PDB entry 7KED | X-ray diffraction, 3.60 A resolution | chains A and B of the 13 polymer chains in the assembly

Chain A:
Protein: DNA-directed RNA polymerase II subunit RPB1
From: Saccharomyces cerevisiae (strain ATCC 204508 / S288c)
Notes: EC 2.7.7.6
UniProtKB: P04050 (RPB1_YEAST); numbering as in UniProt (aligned over 1-1733)
Amino-acid sequence (1733 residues; row label = number of the first residue in the row):
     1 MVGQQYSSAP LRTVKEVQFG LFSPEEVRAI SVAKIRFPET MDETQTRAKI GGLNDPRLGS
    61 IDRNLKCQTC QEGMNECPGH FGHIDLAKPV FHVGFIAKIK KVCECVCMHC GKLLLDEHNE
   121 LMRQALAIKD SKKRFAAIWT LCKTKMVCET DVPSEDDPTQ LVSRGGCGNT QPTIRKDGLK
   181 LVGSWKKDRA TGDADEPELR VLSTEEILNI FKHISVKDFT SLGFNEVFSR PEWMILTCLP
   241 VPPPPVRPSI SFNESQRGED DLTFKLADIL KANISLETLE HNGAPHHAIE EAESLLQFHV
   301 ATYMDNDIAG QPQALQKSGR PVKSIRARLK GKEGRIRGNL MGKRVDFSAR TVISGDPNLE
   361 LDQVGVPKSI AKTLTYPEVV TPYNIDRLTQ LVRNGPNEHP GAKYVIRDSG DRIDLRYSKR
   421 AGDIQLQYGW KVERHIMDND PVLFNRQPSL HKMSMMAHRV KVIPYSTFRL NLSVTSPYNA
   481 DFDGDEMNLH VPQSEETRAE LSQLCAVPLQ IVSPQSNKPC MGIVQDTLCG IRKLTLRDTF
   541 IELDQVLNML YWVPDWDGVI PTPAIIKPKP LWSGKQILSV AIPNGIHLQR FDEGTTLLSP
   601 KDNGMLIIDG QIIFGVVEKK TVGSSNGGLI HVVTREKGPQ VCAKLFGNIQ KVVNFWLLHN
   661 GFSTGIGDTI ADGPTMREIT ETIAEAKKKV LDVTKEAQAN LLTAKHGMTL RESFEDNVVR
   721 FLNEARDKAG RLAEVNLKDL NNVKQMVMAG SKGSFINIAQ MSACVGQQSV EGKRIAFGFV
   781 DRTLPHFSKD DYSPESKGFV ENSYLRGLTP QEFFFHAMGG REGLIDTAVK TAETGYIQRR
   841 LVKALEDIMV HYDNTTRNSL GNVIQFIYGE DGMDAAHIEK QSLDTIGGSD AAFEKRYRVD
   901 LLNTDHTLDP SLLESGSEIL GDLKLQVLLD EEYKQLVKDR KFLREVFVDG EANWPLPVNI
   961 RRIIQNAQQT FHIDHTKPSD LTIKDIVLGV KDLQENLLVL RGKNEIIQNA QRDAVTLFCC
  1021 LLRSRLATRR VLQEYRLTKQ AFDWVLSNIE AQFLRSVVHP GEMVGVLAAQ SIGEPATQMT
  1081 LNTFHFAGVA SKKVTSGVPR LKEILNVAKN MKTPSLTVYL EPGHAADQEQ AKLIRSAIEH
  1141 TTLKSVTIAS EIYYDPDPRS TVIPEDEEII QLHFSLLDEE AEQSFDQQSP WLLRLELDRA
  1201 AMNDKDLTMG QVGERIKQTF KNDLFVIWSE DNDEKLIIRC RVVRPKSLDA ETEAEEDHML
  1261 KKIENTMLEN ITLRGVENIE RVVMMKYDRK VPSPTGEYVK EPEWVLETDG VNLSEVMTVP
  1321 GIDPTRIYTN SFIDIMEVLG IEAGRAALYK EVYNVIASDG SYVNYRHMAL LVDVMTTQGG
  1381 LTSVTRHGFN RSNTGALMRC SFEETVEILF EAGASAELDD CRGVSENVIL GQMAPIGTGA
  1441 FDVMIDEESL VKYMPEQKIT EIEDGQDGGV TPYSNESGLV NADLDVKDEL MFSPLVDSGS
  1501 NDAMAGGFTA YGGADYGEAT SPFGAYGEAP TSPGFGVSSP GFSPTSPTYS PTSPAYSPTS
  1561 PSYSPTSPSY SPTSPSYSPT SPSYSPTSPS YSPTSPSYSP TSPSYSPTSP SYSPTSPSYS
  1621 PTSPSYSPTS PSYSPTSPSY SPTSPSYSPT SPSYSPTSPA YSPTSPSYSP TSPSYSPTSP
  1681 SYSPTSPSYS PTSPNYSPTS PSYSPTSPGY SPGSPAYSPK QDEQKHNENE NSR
Disordered / not traced: 1-2, 154-160, 187-198, 250-256, 1082-1091, 1177-1187, 1244-1256, 1447-1733
Swiss-Prot annotation at these positions:
  - region: P248 to D260 (Lid loop), N306 to K323 (Rudder loop), P810 to E822 (Bridging helix)
  - binding site (Zn(2+)): C67, C70, C77, H80, C107, C110, C148, C167
  - binding site (Mg(2+)): D481, D483, D485
  - modified residue: T1471 (Phosphothreonine)
  - cross-link (Glycyl lysine isopeptide (Lys-Gly)): K695 (interchain with G-Cter in ubiquitin), K1246 (interchain with G-Cter in ubiquitin), K1350 (interchain with G-Cter in ubiquitin)
  - natural variant: S1653 to P1659 (deletion: In strain: A364A)
  - mutagenesis: K1246 (K1246R: Impairs ubiquitination during transcription stress)
Bound ions: Zn2+ site 1: C67, C70, C77, H80; Zn2+ site 2: C107, C110, G168; Mg2+: D481, D483, D485 (shared with 1 residue of chain R)

Chain B:
Protein: DNA-directed RNA polymerase II subunit RPB2
From: Saccharomyces cerevisiae (strain ATCC 204508 / S288c)
Notes: EC 2.7.7.6
UniProtKB: P08518 (RPB2_YEAST); numbering as in UniProt (aligned over 1-1224)
Amino-acid sequence (1224 residues; each row starts with the number of its first residue):
     1 MSDLANSEKY YDEDPYGFED ESAPITAEDS WAVISAFFRE KGLVSQQLDS FNQFVDYTLQ
    61 DIICEDSTLI LEQLAQHTTE SDNISRKYEI SFGKIYVTKP MVNESDGVTH ALYPQEARLR
   121 NLTYSSGLFV DVKKRTYEAI DVPGRELKYE LIAEESEDDS ESGKVFIGRL PIMLRSKNCY
   181 LSEATESDLY KLKECPFDMG GYFIINGSEK VLIAQERSAG NIVQVFKKAA PSPISHVAEI
   241 RSALEKGSRF ISTLQVKLYG REGSSARTIK ATLPYIKQDI PIVIIFRALG IIPDGEILEH
   301 ICYDVNDWQM LEMLKPCVED GFVIQDRETA LDFIGRRGTA LGIKKEKRIQ YAKDILQKEF
   361 LPHITQLEGF ESRKAFFLGY MINRLLLCAL DRKDQDDRDH FGKKRLDLAG PLLAQLFKTL
   421 FKKLTKDIFR YMQRTVEEAH DFNMKLAINA KTITSGLKYA LATGNWGEQK KAMSSRAGVS
   481 QVLNRYTYSS TLSHLRRTNT PIGRDGKLAK PRQLHNTHWG LVCPAETPEG QACGLVKNLS
   541 LMSCISVGTD PMPIITFLSE WGMEPLEDYV PHQSPDATRV FVNGVWHGVH RNPARLMETL
   601 RTLRRKGDIN PEVSMIRDIR EKELKIFTDA GRVYRPLFIV EDDESLGHKE LKVRKGHIAK
   661 LMATEYQDIE GGFEDVEEYT WSSLLNEGLV EYIDAEEEES ILIAMQPEDL EPAEANEEND
   721 LDVDPAKRIR VSHHATTFTH CEIHPSMILG VAASIIPFPD HNQSPRNTYQ SAMGKQAMGV
   781 FLTNYNVRMD TMANILYYPQ KPLGTTRAME YLKFRELPAG QNAIVAIACY SGYNQEDSMI
   841 MNQSSIDRGL FRSLFFRSYM DQEKKYGMSI TETFEKPQRT NTLRMKHGTY DKLDDDGLIA
   901 PGVRVSGEDV IIGKTTPISP DEEELGQRTA YHSKRDASTP LRSTENGIVD QVLVTTNQDG
   961 LKFVKVRVRT TKIPQIGDKF ASRHGQKGTI GITYRREDMP FTAEGIVPDL IINPHAIPSR
  1021 MTVAHLIECL LSKVAALSGN EGDASPFTDI TVEGISKLLR EHGYQSRGFE VMYNGHTGKK
  1081 LMAQIFFGPT YYQRLRHMVD DKIHARARGP MQVLTRQPVE GRSRDGGLRF GEMERDCMIA
  1141 HGAASFLKER LMEASDAFRV HICGICGLMT VIAKLNHNQF ECKGCDNKID IYQIHIPYAA
  1201 KLLFQELMAM NITPRLYTDR SRDF
Disordered / not traced: 1-19, 76-85, 139-161, 338-344, 439-445, 503-508, 644-646, 669-675, 715-720, 920-929, 1222-1224
Bound ions: Zn2+: C1163, C1166, C1185

How chain A and chain B interact:
Pairs across the interface - 358 pairs, chain A then chain B:
  Q4(A) - R1159(B)
  Q5(A) - R1159(B)  hydrogen bond (backbone-side chain)
  Y6(A) - L1175(B)
  S7(A) - H1161(B)  hydrogen bond
  S7(A) - F1180(B)
  S7(A) - Q1193(B)
  S8(A) - N1178(B)
  S8(A) - F1180(B)
  A9(A) - H1161(B)
  A9(A) - I1191(B)  hydrophobic
  A9(A) - Q1193(B)  hydrogen bond (backbone-side chain)
  P10(A) - I1191(B)
  P10(A) - Y1192(B)
  P10(A) - Q1193(B)  hydrogen bond (backbone-backbone)
  L11(A) - Q1193(B)
  R12(A) - Y1192(B)
  R12(A) - Q1193(B)  hydrogen bond (backbone-backbone)
  R12(A) - I1194(B)
  R12(A) - T1218(B)  hydrogen bond
  T13(A) - T1218(B)
  V14(A) - I1194(B)  hydrophobic
  V14(A) - Y1217(B)
  K15(A) - Y1217(B)
  K15(A) - T1218(B)  hydrogen bond (backbone-backbone)
  K15(A) - R1220(B)
  E16(A) - Y1217(B)  hydrogen bond (backbone-backbone)
  E16(A) - D1219(B)
  E16(A) - R1220(B)
  E16(A) - S1221(B)  hydrogen bond (side chain-backbone)
  V17(A) - R1215(B)
  Q18(A) - T1213(B)
  Q18(A) - P1214(B)
  Q18(A) - R1215(B)  hydrogen bond (backbone-backbone)
  F19(A) - T1213(B)
  F19(A) - P1214(B)  hydrophobic
  G20(A) - N1211(B)
  G20(A) - I1212(B)
  G20(A) - T1213(B)  hydrogen bond (backbone-backbone)
  L21(A) - N1211(B)
  L21(A) - I1212(B)  hydrophobic
  L21(A) - T1213(B)
  F22(A) - N1211(B)  hydrogen bond (backbone-side chain)
  F22(A) - T1213(B)
  E26(A) - L1168(B)
  E26(A) - R1215(B)  salt bridge
  A29(A) - K1183(B)  hydrogen bond (backbone-side chain)
  A29(A) - G1184(B)
  I30(A) - T1170(B)
  I30(A) - K1183(B)
  S31(A) - K1183(B)
  Q68(A) - I1172(B)
  Q68(A) - K1174(B)
  T69(A) - K1174(B)
  Q71(A) - K1174(B)
  Q71(A) - L1175(B)  hydrogen bond (side chain-backbone)
  Q71(A) - N1176(B)  hydrogen bond (side chain-backbone)
  Q71(A) - H1177(B)  hydrogen bond
  N75(A) - R1116(B)  hydrogen bond
  N75(A) - F1158(B)
  E76(A) - R1159(B)  salt bridge
  P78(A) - K1201(B)  hydrogen bond (backbone-side chain)
  P78(A) - Q1205(B)  hydrogen bond (backbone-side chain)
  G79(A) - Q1205(B)
  F81(A) - Q1205(B)
  F81(A) - M1208(B)  hydrophobic
  F81(A) - A1209(B)
  H92(A) - M1210(B)  hydrogen bond (side chain-backbone)
  P240(A) - M1208(B)
  P240(A) - A1209(B)
  P245(A) - L1114(B)
  P245(A) - Y1198(B)
  P245(A) - K1201(B)
  P245(A) - L1202(B)
  V246(A) - E1206(B)
  Y303(A) - A1209(B)
  M304(A) - A1209(B)
  M304(A) - M1210(B)  hydrophobic
  I325(A) - E1206(B)
  I325(A) - M1210(B)  hydrophobic
  R328(A) - L1202(B)
  R328(A) - E1206(B)  salt bridge
  L329(A) - L1203(B)  hydrophobic
  R335(A) - L1114(B)
  R335(A) - T1115(B)
  R335(A) - L1202(B)
  R335(A) - E1206(B)  salt bridge
  I336(A) - L1203(B)  hydrophobic
  R337(A) - R1129(B)  hydrogen bond (backbone-side chain)
  R337(A) - E1132(B)  salt bridge
  G338(A) - R1129(B)  hydrogen bond (backbone-side chain)
  N339(A) - T1115(B)
  N339(A) - Q1117(B)  hydrogen bond (backbone-side chain)
  N339(A) - A1199(B)
  L340(A) - A1199(B)  hydrophobic
  L340(A) - A1200(B)
  L340(A) - L1203(B)  hydrophobic
  M341(A) - E1132(B)
  M341(A) - R1135(B)
  G342(A) - R1129(B)  hydrogen bond (backbone-side chain)
  G342(A) - F1130(B)
  K343(A) - Q1117(B)
  K343(A) - R1129(B)
  K343(A) - F1130(B)  hydrogen bond (backbone-backbone)
  K343(A) - L1151(B)  hydrogen bond (side chain-backbone)
  K343(A) - D1156(B)  salt bridge
  K343(A) - P1197(B)
  R344(A) - P1118(B)
  R344(A) - V1119(B)
  R344(A) - E1120(B)  salt bridge
  R344(A) - G1127(B)  hydrogen bond (side chain-backbone)
  R344(A) - L1128(B)
  R344(A) - R1129(B)
  R344(A) - S1155(B)  hydrogen bond (backbone-side chain)
  V345(A) - P1118(B)
  V345(A) - G1127(B)
  V345(A) - L1128(B)  hydrogen bond (backbone-backbone)
  V345(A) - R1150(B)
  V345(A) - S1155(B)
  D346(A) - R1106(B)  salt bridge
  D346(A) - A1107(B)
  D346(A) - M1111(B)
  D346(A) - P1118(B)
  D346(A) - R1150(B)  hydrogen bond (backbone-side chain)
  D346(A) - A1154(B)  hydrogen bond (backbone-backbone)
  F347(A) - R1106(B)  hydrogen bond (backbone-backbone)
  F347(A) - A1107(B)  hydrogen bond (backbone-backbone)
  F347(A) - R1108(B)
  F347(A) - R1150(B)
  S348(A) - A1105(B)
  S348(A) - R1106(B)  hydrogen bond (backbone-backbone)
  S348(A) - L1128(B)  hydrogen bond (side chain-backbone)
  A349(A) - H1104(B)
  A349(A) - A1105(B)  hydrophobic
  R350(A) - H1104(B)  hydrogen bond (backbone-backbone)
  T351(A) - I1103(B)
  V352(A) - V1099(B)  hydrophobic
  G355(A) - Y833(B)
  D356(A) - Y833(B)  hydrogen bond
  P357(A) - S831(B)
  P357(A) - G832(B)
  I370(A) - I1103(B)  hydrophobic
  I370(A) - H1104(B)
  I370(A) - A1105(B)  hydrophobic
  T373(A) - A1107(B)
  L374(A) - R1106(B)
  R412(A) - R1108(B)
  E433(A) - R1108(B)  salt bridge
  L443(A) - M1138(B)  hydrophobic
  L443(A) - F1146(B)  hydrophobic
  N445(A) - E1134(B)
  Q447(A) - E1134(B)  hydrogen bond
  S449(A) - M1133(B)
  S449(A) - E1134(B)
  S449(A) - C1137(B)
  L450(A) - M1133(B)  hydrophobic
  H451(A) - C1137(B)  hydrogen bond (backbone-side chain)
  K452(A) - A1140(B)
  K452(A) - H1141(B)  hydrogen bond (backbone-side chain)
  M455(A) - F1130(B)  hydrophobic
  M455(A) - E1134(B)
  M455(A) - C1137(B)  hydrophobic
  M455(A) - M1138(B)  hydrophobic
  M455(A) - H1141(B)
  Y465(A) - I976(B)  hydrophobic
  S466(A) - I1103(B)
  T467(A) - I976(B)
  R469(A) - Y833(B)
  R469(A) - I976(B)
  R469(A) - G991(B)  hydrogen bond (side chain-backbone)
  L472(A) - Q835(B)
  T475(A) - E836(B)
  A480(A) - E836(B)
  D481(A) - E836(B)
  F482(A) - Q835(B)
  F482(A) - E836(B)  hydrogen bond (backbone-backbone)
  F482(A) - D837(B)
  F482(A) - S838(B)  hydrogen bond (backbone-backbone)
  F482(A) - G988(B)
  F482(A) - T989(B)  hydrogen bond (backbone-side chain)
  D483(A) - K979(B)
  D483(A) - K987(B)  salt bridge
  G484(A) - K979(B)
  G484(A) - T989(B)
  E486(A) - K1102(B)  salt bridge
  N488(A) - L1128(B)
  H490(A) - R1150(B)  hydrogen bond
  V491(A) - R1150(B)  hydrogen bond (backbone-side chain)
  P492(A) - E1149(B)
  Q493(A) - E1149(B)  hydrogen bond (backbone-side chain)
  S494(A) - E1149(B)  hydrogen bond (backbone-side chain)
  T497(A) - F1146(B)
  T497(A) - E1149(B)  hydrogen bond
  E500(A) - A1143(B)
  E500(A) - A1144(B)
  E500(A) - S1145(B)  hydrogen bond
  E500(A) - F1146(B)  hydrogen bond (side chain-backbone)
  L501(A) - F1146(B)  hydrophobic
  C505(A) - M1138(B)  hydrophobic
  C505(A) - H1141(B)  hydrogen bond
  Q525(A) - Q835(B)
  Q525(A) - E836(B)  hydrogen bond (side chain-backbone)
  Q525(A) - H1015(B)  hydrogen bond (backbone-side chain)
  D526(A) - C829(B)  hydrogen bond
  D526(A) - Q835(B)
  D526(A) - N1013(B)
  D526(A) - H1015(B)
  C529(A) - H1015(B)
  L658(A) - Y830(B)  hydrophobic
  L658(A) - S831(B)
  L658(A) - N1074(B)  hydrogen bond (backbone-side chain)
  L658(A) - L1081(B)
  H659(A) - N1074(B)  hydrogen bond
  H659(A) - L1081(B)
  N660(A) - L1081(B)
  N660(A) - M1082(B)  hydrogen bond (backbone-backbone)
  N660(A) - A1083(B)  hydrogen bond (backbone-backbone)
  G661(A) - L1081(B)
  G661(A) - A1083(B)
  F662(A) - I827(B)
  F662(A) - A828(B)
  F662(A) - C829(B)  hydrogen bond (backbone-backbone)
  F662(A) - A1083(B)
  S663(A) - I827(B)  hydrogen bond (side chain-backbone)
  S663(A) - Q1084(B)
  S663(A) - I1085(B)
  S663(A) - F1086(B)  hydrogen bond (side chain-backbone)
  T664(A) - I827(B)
  T664(A) - P1014(B)
  T664(A) - I1017(B)
  T664(A) - F1069(B)
  G665(A) - L1026(B)
  G665(A) - F1069(B)
  G665(A) - F1086(B)
  I666(A) - L1026(B)  hydrophobic
  I666(A) - L1030(B)  hydrophobic
  I666(A) - V1052(B)  hydrophobic
  I666(A) - R1067(B)
  D668(A) - F1069(B)
  I670(A) - E1053(B)
  I670(A) - R1067(B)
  M746(A) - H1015(B)  hydrogen bond
  M746(A) - P1018(B)  hydrophobic
  S751(A) - H1015(B)  hydrogen bond
  K752(A) - H1015(B)
  K752(A) - P1018(B)
  K752(A) - S1019(B)  hydrogen bond
  N757(A) - P1018(B)
  N757(A) - M1021(B)
  Q760(A) - M1021(B)
  M761(A) - M1021(B)  hydrophobic
  A776(A) - N516(B)  hydrogen bond (backbone-side chain)
  G778(A) - D397(B)
  G778(A) - H515(B)
  G778(A) - N516(B)
  F779(A) - N516(B)
  F779(A) - E698(B)
  F779(A) - E699(B)
  V780(A) - K393(B)
  V780(A) - E699(B)  hydrogen bond (backbone-side chain)
  R782(A) - E698(B)  hydrogen bond (side chain-backbone)
  R782(A) - E699(B)  hydrogen bond (side chain-backbone)
  R782(A) - S700(B)
  R782(A) - I701(B)  hydrogen bond (side chain-backbone)
  T783(A) - N516(B)  hydrogen bond (backbone-side chain)
  L784(A) - N516(B)
  L784(A) - W519(B)  hydrophobic
  P785(A) - E698(B)
  P785(A) - I701(B)
  P785(A) - L702(B)
  P785(A) - I703(B)  hydrogen bond (backbone-backbone)
  H786(A) - W519(B)  hydrogen bond
  H786(A) - L702(B)
  H786(A) - I703(B)
  H786(A) - M705(B)
  H786(A) - H733(B)  hydrogen bond (backbone-side chain)
  H786(A) - E742(B)  salt bridge
  F787(A) - L702(B)
  E795(A) - V731(B)
  E801(A) - I729(B)
  N802(A) - R728(B)
  N802(A) - I729(B)  hydrogen bond (side chain-backbone)
  Y804(A) - H761(B)  hydrogen bond (backbone-side chain)
  Y804(A) - Q763(B)
  Y804(A) - M1021(B)  hydrophobic
  L805(A) - H761(B)
  L805(A) - V1052(B)  hydrophobic
  R806(A) - P725(B)  hydrogen bond (side chain-backbone)
  R806(A) - K727(B)  hydrogen bond (side chain-backbone)
  R806(A) - R728(B)
  R806(A) - I729(B)
  R806(A) - H761(B)  hydrogen bond (backbone-side chain)
  G807(A) - R728(B)
  G807(A) - H761(B)
  L808(A) - R728(B)  hydrogen bond (backbone-side chain)
  L808(A) - D760(B)  hydrogen bond (backbone-backbone)
  L808(A) - F1047(B)
  T809(A) - F1047(B)
  P810(A) - W519(B)
  P810(A) - M705(B)  hydrophobic
  P810(A) - P745(B)  hydrophobic
  P810(A) - F1047(B)  hydrophobic
  Q811(A) - M705(B)
  Q811(A) - H733(B)
  F813(A) - P759(B)
  F813(A) - F1047(B)  hydrophobic
  F814(A) - L514(B)  hydrophobic
  F814(A) - H515(B)
  F814(A) - W519(B)  hydrophobic
  H816(A) - Q763(B)
  H816(A) - S764(B)  hydrogen bond (backbone-side chain)
  A817(A) - P524(B)  hydrophobic
  M818(A) - L514(B)
  M818(A) - N516(B)
  G820(A) - S764(B)
  R821(A) - Q513(B)
  R821(A) - L514(B)
  R821(A) - P524(B)  hydrogen bond (side chain-backbone)
  R821(A) - T527(B)
  L824(A) - Y769(B)
  I825(A) - R512(B)
  I825(A) - Q513(B)
  I825(A) - C533(B)  hydrophobic
  A828(A) - G530(B)
  R839(A) - E1132(B)  salt bridge
  V842(A) - D1136(B)
  E846(A) - R1135(B)  salt bridge
  M1063(A) - I1139(B)
  V1066(A) - D1136(B)
  V1066(A) - I1139(B)  hydrophobic
  Q1070(A) - D1136(B)  hydrogen bond (side chain-backbone)
  Q1070(A) - C1137(B)
  N1265(A) - G263(B)
  E1269(A) - G263(B)
  L1409(A) - L1207(B)  hydrophobic
  F1410(A) - M1210(B)  hydrophobic
  F1410(A) - I1212(B)  hydrophobic
  D1420(A) - R1220(B)
  R1422(A) - R1220(B)
  V1424(A) - R1135(B)
  V1428(A) - L1151(B)  hydrophobic
  I1429(A) - P1197(B)
  I1429(A) - A1200(B)
  L1430(A) - H1195(B)
  L1430(A) - I1196(B)
  L1430(A) - P1197(B)
  G1431(A) - K1148(B)
  G1431(A) - M1152(B)
  G1431(A) - P1197(B)
  M1433(A) - A1144(B)  hydrophobic
  M1433(A) - S1145(B)
  A1434(A) - A1144(B)
  I1436(A) - I1139(B)  hydrophobic
  I1436(A) - G1142(B)
  I1436(A) - A1144(B)  hydrophobic
  T1438(A) - G1142(B)  hydrogen bond (side chain-backbone)
  T1438(A) - A1143(B)
  T1438(A) - A1144(B)
  T1438(A) - S1145(B)
Other interface residues (no listed pair), chain A (204 interface residues in all): R63, C70, M74, F95, W233, L236, P242, P243, P248, I353, N358, P367, T375, M453, E496, L504, T527, D544, L657, G667, V743, G753, E771, I775, F777, S788, K789, E822, Q838, K843, L1067, K1262, G1413, S1425, G1437, G1439
Other interface residues (no listed pair), chain B (193 interface residues in all): S264, S265, H400, K510, T517, H518, C523, A525, G534, R620, A695, A704, A726, R730, S732, A735, L749, N762, P765, N767, T768, R884, G977, R1020, V1023, I1027, H1076, T1077, K1079, D1100, G1131, C1166, A1173, F1204, L1216

Overview:
Chain A and chain B form an interface of 204 and 193 residues respectively, with 85 hydrogen bonds and 14 salt
bridges. Among the polar pairs are E26(A)-R1215(B), E76(A)-R1159(B) and R328(A)-E1206(B).
Chain A is DNA-directed RNA polymerase II subunit RPB1 and chain B is DNA-directed RNA polymerase II subunit
RPB2, both from Saccharomyces cerevisiae (strain ATCC 204508 / S288c); the structure, RNA polymerase II
elongation complex with unnatural base dTPT3, was determined by X-ray diffraction together with 7KEE and 7KEF
from the same study.
